PDB entry 4HZD | X-ray diffraction, 1.87 A resolution | chains A and B

# Chain A (and B)
Protein: CysE, serine acetyltransferase
From: Brucella abortus
Notes: chain B of this document is another copy of the same molecule, construct and numbering; everything in this record applies to it too
Reference sequence: B2S6A2 (B2S6A2_BRUA1); residues 1-274 here = UniProt positions 1-274
Chain sequence (282 residues; each row starts with the number of its first residue):
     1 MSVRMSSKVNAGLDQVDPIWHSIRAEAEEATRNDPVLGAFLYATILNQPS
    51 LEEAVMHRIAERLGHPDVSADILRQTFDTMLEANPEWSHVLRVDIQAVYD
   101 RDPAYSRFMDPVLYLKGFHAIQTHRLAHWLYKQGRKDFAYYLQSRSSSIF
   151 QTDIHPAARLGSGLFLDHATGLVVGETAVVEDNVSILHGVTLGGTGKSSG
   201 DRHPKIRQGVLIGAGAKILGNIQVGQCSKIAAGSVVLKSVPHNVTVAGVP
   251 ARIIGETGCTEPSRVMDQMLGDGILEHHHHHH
Disordered / not traced: 1-10, 261-282 (chain B: 1-15, 261-282)
Sequence notes: expression tag (275-282)
Disulfide bonds: Cys-227/Cys-259
Metal / ion sites: Mg2+ site 1 near Asp-71 (its only coordinating residue here); Mg2+ site 2: Ala-232, Ser-234
Small-molecule neighbours: coenzyme A (COA): His-168, Val-173, Leu-187, His-188, Thr-191, Gly-193, Gly-194, Thr-195, Lys-197, Gly-213, Ala-214, Leu-219, Lys-229, Ile-230, Ala-231, Ala-232, Val-235, Leu-237, Thr-245, Ala-247, Gly-248, Val-249, Pro-250, Ile-254

# Chain A / chain B interface
Residue-residue contacts (16; chain A residue first):
  Ala-39(A) with Ile-72(B), hydrophobic
  Ala-43(A) with Ile-72(B), hydrophobic; Gln-75(B), hydrogen bond (backbone-side chain)
  Asn-47(A) with Gln-75(B), hydrogen bond
  Gln-48(A) with Gln-75(B)
  His-57(A) with Asp-71(B)
  Glu-61(A) with Asp-71(B)
  Asp-71(A) with His-57(B); Glu-61(B); Arg-74(B), salt bridge
  Ile-72(A) with Ala-39(B), hydrophobic
  Arg-74(A) with Asp-71(B), salt bridge; Arg-74(B)
  Gln-75(A) with Ala-43(B), hydrogen bond (side chain-backbone); Asn-47(B), hydrogen bond; Gln-48(B)
Interface residues without a listed pair, chain A (11 interface residues in all): Tyr-42
Interface residues without a listed pair, chain B (11 interface residues in all): Tyr-42

# Summary
The chain A/chain B interface involves 11 residues from each chain; the contacts include 4 hydrogen bonds and
2 salt bridges. Polar contacts include Asp-71(A)/Arg-74(B), Ala-43(A)/Gln-75(B) and Asn-47(A)/Gln-75(B).
Ligands of chain A: coenzyme A. Ala-232(A) and Ser-234(A) form the Mg2+ site 2.
Both chains are CysE, serine acetyltransferase (Brucella abortus). Entry 4HZD (Crystal structure of Serine
acetyltransferase in complex with Coenzyme A from Brucella abortus strain S19) was determined by X-ray
diffraction, deposited together with 4HZC.
